PDB entry 8PMC | X-ray diffraction, 1.85 A resolution | chains I and A of the 3 polymer chains in the assembly

Chain I:
Molecule: 12-nt DNA strand
Sequence (12 nucleotides; row label = number of the first residue in the row):
    13 GAGCAATTAG CG

Chain A:
Molecule: BarH-like 2 homeobox protein
From: Homo sapiens
UniProtKB: Q9NY43 (BARH2_HUMAN); residue numbers follow UniProt; this construct covers 231-292
Amino-acid sequence (62 residues; numbered 231 to 292; the number before each row is that of its first residue):
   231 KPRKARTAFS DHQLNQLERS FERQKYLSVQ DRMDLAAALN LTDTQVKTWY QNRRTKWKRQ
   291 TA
UniProt features mapped onto this chain:
  - DNA-binding region: Pro232 to Thr291 (Homeobox)
What the authors report for this chain:
  - binding site for the 12-nt DNA strand: Thr278, Asn282
  - contacts within the chain: Asn282-Thr285 (water-mediated contact), Thr285-Arg289 (hydrophobic contact)
  - mutagenesis - T278I, T278V: unchanged binding to TAAAC

Interface between chain I and chain A:
Contacting residue pairs (17; chain I residue first):
  DA14(I) with Val259(A), phosphate contact; Arg262(A), salt bridge to the phosphate; Lys277(A), salt bridge to the phosphate
  DG15(I) with Tyr256(A), phosphate contact; Leu257(A), phosphate contact; Lys277(A), phosphate contact; Gln281(A), sugar contact; Arg284(A), salt bridge to the phosphate
  DC16(I) with Tyr256(A), hydrogen bond to the phosphate; Gln281(A), phosphate contact; Arg284(A), salt bridge to the phosphate
  DA17(I) with Lys288(A), salt bridge to the phosphate
  DT20(I) with Arg233(A), base contact
  DA21(I) with Arg233(A), sugar contact; Arg236(A), base contact
  DG22(I) with Arg233(A), phosphate contact; Arg236(A), hydrogen bond to the base
Interface residues without a listed pair, chain I (8 interface residues in all): DT19
Interface residues without a listed pair, chain A (11 interface residues in all): Arg289

In short:
8 residues of chain I and 11 residues of chain A are in contact, with 2 hydrogen bonds and 5 salt bridges.
Among the polar pairs are DG22(I)-Arg236(A), DC16(I)-Tyr256(A) and DA14(I)-Arg262(A). From the paper: a
binding site for the 12-nt DNA strand at Thr278(A) and Asn282(A); T278I and T278V of chain A leave binding to
TAAAC unchanged.
Chain I is a 12-nt DNA strand and chain A is BarH-like 2 homeobox protein (Homo sapiens); the structure,
transcription factor BARHL2 bound to TAATT DNA sequence, was determined by X-ray diffraction (same publication
as 7Z5I, 7Z5K, 8PM5, 8PM7, 8PMF, 8PMN and 4 further entries).
